PDB entry 8G0D | electron microscopy, 2.90 A resolution | chains 3 and 4 of the 20 polymer chains in the assembly

== Chain 3 (and 4) ==
Molecule: ATP synthase subunit c
Organism: Mycolicibacterium smegmatis MC2 155
Notes: chain 4 of this document is another copy of the same molecule, construct and numbering; everything in this record applies to it too
Reference sequence: A0R205 (A0R205_MYCS2); numbering as in UniProt (aligned over 1-86)
Chain sequence (86 residues; row label = number of the first residue in the row):
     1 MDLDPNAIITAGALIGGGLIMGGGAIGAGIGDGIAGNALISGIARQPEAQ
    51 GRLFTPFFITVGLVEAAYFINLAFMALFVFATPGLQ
Not modelled in the structure: 1-4, 86
Small-molecule neighbours:
  - YGR ((1R,2S)-1-(6-bromo-2-methoxyquinolin-3-yl)-2-(2,6-dimethoxypyridin-4-yl)-4-(dimethylamino)-1-(2,3,6-trimethoxypyridin-4-yl)butan-2-ol), molecule 1: Gly62, Glu65, Ala66
  - YGR, molecule 2: Leu63, Ala66, Ala67

== How chain 3 and chain 4 interact ==
Pairs across the interface - 14 pairs, chain 3 then chain 4:
  Leu14(3) - Gly16(4)
  Gly18(3) - Gly16(4)
  Gly18(3) - Ile20(4)
  Gly22(3) - Leu19(4)
  Gly22(3) - Gly23(4)
  Ala25(3) - Gly23(4)
  Ala25(3) - Gly27(4)
  Ile26(3) - Gly23(4)
  Ile26(3) - Gly27(4)
  Gly29(3) - Gly27(4)
  Gly29(3) - Gly31(4)
  Ile30(3) - Gly27(4)
  Gly33(3) - Gly31(4)
  Gly33(3) - Ala35(4)
Also at the interface, not in a pair above, chain 3 (10 interface residues in all): Ala11, Ile15
Also at the interface, not in a pair above, chain 4 (9 interface residues in all): Gly12, Ile34

== In short ==
Chain 3 and chain 4 form an interface of 10 and 9 residues respectively. Bound to chain 3: compound YGR.
Both chains are ATP synthase subunit c (Mycolicibacterium smegmatis MC2 155). Entry 8G0D (Cryo-EM structure of
TBAJ-876-bound Mycobacterium smegmatis ATP synthase rotational state 2 (backbone model)) was determined by
electron microscopy, deposited together with 8G07, 8G08, 8G09, 8G0A, 8G0B, 8G0C and 8G0E.
